Entry 5YKH (X-ray diffraction, 2.46 A resolution); this record covers chain A.

== Chain A ==
Molecule: Pumilio homolog 1
Organism: Homo sapiens
Reference sequence: Q14671 (PUM1_HUMAN); the construct lacks a stretch of the UniProt sequence and is renumbered around it, so the offset changes along the chain: 1-128 = UniProt 828-955; 129-243 = UniProt 1028-1142; 244-392 = UniProt 1028-1176
Sequence (415 residues; row label = number of the first residue in the row; numbers below 1 keep their minus sign (Met-22 is residue -22)):
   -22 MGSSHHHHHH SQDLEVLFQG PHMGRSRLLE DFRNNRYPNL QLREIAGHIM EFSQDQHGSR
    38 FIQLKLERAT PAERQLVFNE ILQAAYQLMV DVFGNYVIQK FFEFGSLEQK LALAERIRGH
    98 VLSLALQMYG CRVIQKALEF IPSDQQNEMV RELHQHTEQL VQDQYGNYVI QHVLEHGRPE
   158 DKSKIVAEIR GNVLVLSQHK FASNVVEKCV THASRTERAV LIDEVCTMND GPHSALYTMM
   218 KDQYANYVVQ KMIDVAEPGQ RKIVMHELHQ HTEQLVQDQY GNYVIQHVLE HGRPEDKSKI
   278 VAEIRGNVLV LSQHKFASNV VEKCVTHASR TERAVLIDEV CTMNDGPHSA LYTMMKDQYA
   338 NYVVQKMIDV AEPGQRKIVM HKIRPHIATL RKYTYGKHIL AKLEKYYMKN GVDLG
Not modelled in the structure: -22 to 0, 320-325, 387-392
Construct notes: expression tag (-22 to 0)
UniProt features mapped onto this chain:
  - region: Ser36 to Gln40 (Adenine-nucleotide binding in RNA target), Asn72 to Gln76 (Uracil-nucleotide binding in RNA target), Cys108 to Gln112 (Adenine-nucleotide binding in RNA target), Asn144 to Gln148 (Uracil-nucleotide binding in RNA target), Ser180 to Glu184 (Guanine-nucleotide binding in RNA target), Asn223 to Gln227 (Uracil-nucleotide binding in RNA target), Asn259 to Gln263 (Uracil-nucleotide binding in RNA target), Ser295 to Glu299 (Guanine-nucleotide binding in RNA target), Asn338 to Gln342 (Uracil-nucleotide binding in RNA target)

== Summary ==
Chain A is Pumilio homolog 1 (Homo sapiens); the structure, Crystal structure of the engineered nine-repeat
PUF domain, was determined by X-ray diffraction, deposited together with 5YKI.
